7SXO - chains C and D of the 7 polymer chains in the assembly; structure by electron microscopy, 3.30 A resolution.

[Chain C (and D)]
Name: Lon protease homolog, mitochondrial
From: Saccharomyces cerevisiae (strain ATCC 204508 / S288c)
Notes: EC 3.4.21.53; chain D of this document is another copy of the same molecule, construct and numbering; everything in this record applies to it too
Reference sequence: P36775 (LONM_YEAST); residue numbers follow UniProt; this construct covers 182-1133
Chain sequence (968 residues; row label = number of the first residue in the row):
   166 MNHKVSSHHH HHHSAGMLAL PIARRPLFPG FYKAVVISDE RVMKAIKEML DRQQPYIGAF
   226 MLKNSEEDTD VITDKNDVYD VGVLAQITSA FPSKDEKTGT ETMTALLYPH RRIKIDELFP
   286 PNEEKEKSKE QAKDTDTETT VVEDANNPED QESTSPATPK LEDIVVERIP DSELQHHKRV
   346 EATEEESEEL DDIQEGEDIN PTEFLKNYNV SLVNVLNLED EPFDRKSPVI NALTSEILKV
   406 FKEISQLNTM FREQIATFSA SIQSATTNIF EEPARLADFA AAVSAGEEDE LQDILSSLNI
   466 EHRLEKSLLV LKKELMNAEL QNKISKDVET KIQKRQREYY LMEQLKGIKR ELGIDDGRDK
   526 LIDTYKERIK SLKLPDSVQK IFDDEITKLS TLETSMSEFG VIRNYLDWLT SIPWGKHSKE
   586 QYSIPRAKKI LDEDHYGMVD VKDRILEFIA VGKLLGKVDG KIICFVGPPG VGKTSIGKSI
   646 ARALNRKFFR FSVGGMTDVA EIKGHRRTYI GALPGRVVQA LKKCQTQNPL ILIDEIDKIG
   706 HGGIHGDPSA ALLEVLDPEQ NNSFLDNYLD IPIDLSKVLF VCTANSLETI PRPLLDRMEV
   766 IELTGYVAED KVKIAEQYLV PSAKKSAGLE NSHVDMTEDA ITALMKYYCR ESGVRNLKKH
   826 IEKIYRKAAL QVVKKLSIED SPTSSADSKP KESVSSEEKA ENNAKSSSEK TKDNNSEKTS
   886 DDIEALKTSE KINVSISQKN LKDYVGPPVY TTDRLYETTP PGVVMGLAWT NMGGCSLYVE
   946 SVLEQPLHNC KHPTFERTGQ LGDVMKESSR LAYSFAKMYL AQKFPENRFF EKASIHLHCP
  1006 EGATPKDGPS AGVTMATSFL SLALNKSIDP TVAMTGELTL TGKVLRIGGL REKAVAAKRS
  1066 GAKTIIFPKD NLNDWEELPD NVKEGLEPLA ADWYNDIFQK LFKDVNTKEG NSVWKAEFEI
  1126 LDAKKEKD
Disordered / not traced: 166-584, 705-708, 843-895, 1129-1133 (chain D: 166-528, 842-894, 1129-1133)
Construct notes: expression tag (166-181)
Curated features (UniProtKB/Swiss-Prot):
  - active site: Ser1015, Lys1058
  - binding site (ATP): Gly632 to Thr639
  - mutagenesis: Lys638 (K638N: Abolishes ATP-binding), Ser1015 (S1015A: Abolishes peptidase activity)
Residues lining bound ligands: ADP (adenosine-5'-diphosphate): Asp599, His600, Tyr601, Pro634, Gly635, Val636, Gly637, Lys638, Thr639, Ser640, Arg655, Asp699, Glu700, Thr748, Tyr771, Ile779, Tyr783, Val819, Arg820
Reported in the primary citation:
  - binding site for endogenous substrate: Tyr674, Ile675
  - binding site for the ligand ATP: Lys638, Glu700, Asn750, Arg820
  - binding site for Mg2+: Glu700 (proposed by the authors, not directly observed)
  - catalytic residues: Ser1015, Lys1058
  - mutagenesis - S1015A: abolished catalytic activity on casein

[Interface between chain C and chain D]
Pairs across the interface (65; chain C residue first):
  Ile589(C) with Val838(D), hydrophobic
  Asp608(C) with Leu835(D)
  Arg609(C) with Lys832(D)
  Leu611(C) with Leu835(D)
  Glu612(C) with Arg831(D); Lys832(D), hydrogen bond (side chain-backbone); Leu835(D)
  Ala615(C) with Leu835(D), hydrophobic; Val838(D)
  Val616(C) with Ala792(D); Ala834(D), hydrophobic
  Lys618(C) with Val838(D); Leu841(D)
  Leu619(C) with Gly793(D); Val838(D), hydrophobic
  Leu620(C) with Ala792(D); Gly793(D)
  Lys668(C) with Trp573(D)
  Arg671(C) with Arg568(D)
  Thr673(C) with Arg568(D), hydrogen bond
  Tyr674(C) with Gly565(D), hydrogen bond (side chain-backbone); Arg568(D); Asn569(D)
  His710(C) with His670(D); Gly676(D)
  Ala715(C) with Arg681(D)
  Leu718(C) with Ser657(D)
  Gln725(C) with Arg655(D), hydrogen bond (side chain-backbone)
  Arg757(C) with Pro634(D); Arg820(D)
  Asp761(C) with Arg820(D)
  Arg762(C) with Arg655(D)
  Asp968(C) with Gln965(D)
  Glu972(C) with Gly964(D), hydrogen bond (side chain-backbone); Gln965(D), hydrogen bond
  Arg975(C) with Glu949(D), salt bridge; His1001(D)
  Leu976(C) with His1001(D); His1003(D)
  Ser979(C) with Glu949(D), hydrogen bond; His1001(D), hydrogen bond
  Lys982(C) with Glu949(D), hydrogen bond (side chain-backbone)
  Met983(C) with Leu948(D); Gln950(D)
  Ala986(C) with Pro951(D), hydrophobic
  Glu1042(C) with Glu1006(D); Gly1007(D), hydrogen bond (side chain-backbone)
  Thr1044(C) with Glu945(D)
  Leu1045(C) with Glu945(D); Val947(D), hydrophobic; His1001(D); His1003(D)
  Thr1046(C) with Pro925(D); Val928(D); Glu945(D)
  Lys1048(C) with Arg919(D); Leu920(D)
  Arg1051(C) with Val914(D)
  Asp1075(C) with Val914(D)
  Asn1078(C) with Pro912(D), hydrogen bond (side chain-backbone); Pro913(D); Val914(D)
  Glu1081(C) with Pro912(D)
  Glu1082(C) with Val910(D)
  Trp1098(C) with Tyr921(D), hydrophobic
Interface residues without a listed pair, chain C (46 interface residues in all): Val664, Glu724, Pro758, Val969, Pro1014, Leu1050
Interface residues without a listed pair, chain D (56 interface residues in all): Val566, Lys643, Phe653, Phe654, Leu678, Asp699, Lys703, Ser791, Lys828, Val837, Gly911, Glu961, Thr963, Leu1002, Pro1005, Ala1008

[Summary]
Chain C and chain D form an interface of 46 and 56 residues respectively; the contacts include 11 hydrogen
bonds and 1 salt bridge. Polar pairs include Arg975(C)-Glu949(D), Glu612(C)-Lys832(D) and Thr673(C)-Arg568(D).
Chain C binds ADP. From the paper: catalytic residues Ser1015(C) and Lys1058(C); S1015A of chain C abolishes
catalytic activity on casein.
Chain C and chain D are both Lon protease homolog, mitochondrial (Saccharomyces cerevisiae (strain ATCC 204508
/ S288c)); the structure, Yeast Lon (PIM1) with endogenous substrate, was determined by electron microscopy.
